Entry 5E7I (X-ray diffraction, 2.22 A resolution); this record covers chain B.

Chain B:
Name: ATP-dependent RNA helicase DDX3X
Source organism: Homo sapiens
Notes: EC 3.6.4.13; fragment: DEAD-box domains
UniProtKB: O00571 (DDX3X_HUMAN); numbering as in UniProt (aligned over 133-584)
Amino-acid sequence (452 residues; each row starts with the number of its first residue):
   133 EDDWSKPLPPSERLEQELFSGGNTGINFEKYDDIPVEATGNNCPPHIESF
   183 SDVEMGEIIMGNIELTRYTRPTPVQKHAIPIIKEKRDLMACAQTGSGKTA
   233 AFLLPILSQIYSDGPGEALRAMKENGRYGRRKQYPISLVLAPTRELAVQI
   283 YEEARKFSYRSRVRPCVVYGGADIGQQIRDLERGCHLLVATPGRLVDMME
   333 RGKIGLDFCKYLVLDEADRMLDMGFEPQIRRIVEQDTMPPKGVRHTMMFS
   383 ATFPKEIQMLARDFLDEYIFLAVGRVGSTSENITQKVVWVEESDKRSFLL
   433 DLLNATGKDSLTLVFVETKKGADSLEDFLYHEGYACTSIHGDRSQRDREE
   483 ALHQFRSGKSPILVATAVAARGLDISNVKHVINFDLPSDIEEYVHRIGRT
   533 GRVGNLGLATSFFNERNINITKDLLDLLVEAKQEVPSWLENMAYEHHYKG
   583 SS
Disordered / not traced: 133, 154-165, 257-262, 473-480, 578-584
Curated features (UniProtKB/Swiss-Prot):
  - region: P139 to G172 (Interaction with CHUK), A250 to R259 (Involved in stimulation of ATPase activity by DNA and RNA, nucleic acid binding and unwinding and HIV-1 replication)
  - motif: E180 to K208 (Q motif), D347 to D350 (DEAD box)
  - binding site (ATP): Y200 to Q207, A224 to T231
  - modified residue: S181 (Phosphoserine), S183 (Phosphoserine), S240 (Phosphoserine), S269 (Phosphoserine), S429 (Phosphoserine), T438 (Phosphothreonine), S442 (Phosphoserine), S456 (Phosphoserine), T469 (Phosphothreonine), S470 (Phosphoserine), S520 (Phosphoserine), T542 (Phosphothreonine), S543 (Phosphoserine)
  - cross-link: K215 (Glycyl lysine isopeptide (Lys-Gly) (interchain with G-Cter in SUMO2))
  - natural variant: I214 (I214T: In MRXSSB), A233 (A233V: In MRXSSB; deletion: In MRXSSB), L235 (L235P: In MRXSSB), R294 (R294T: In a breast cancer sample), V300 (V300F: In MRXSSB), R326 (R326H: In MRXSSB), R351 (R351Q: In MRXSSB), R362 (R362C: In MRXSSB), R376 (R376C: In MRXSSB), L392 (L392P: In MRXSSB), Q417 (Q417P: In MRXSSB), R475 (R475G: In MRXSSB), 9 further natural variant entries in UniProt
  - mutagenesis: K138 (K138R: Partial loss of ubiquitination by RNF39), P142 to E144 (Loss of interaction with TRAF3, reduced TRAF3 'K-63'-linked autoubiquitination), S152 (S152A: Reduces total phosphorylation by 60%. No effect on interaction with IKBKE), K162 (K162R: Partial loss of ubiquitination by RNF39), S181 (S181A: Greatly impairs phosphorylation by TBK1 and fails to synergize with TBK1 in IFNB1 induction; when associated with A-183; A-240 and A-269), S183 (S183A: Greatly impairs phosphorylation by TBK1 and fails to synergize with TBK1 in IFN-beta induction; when associated with A-181; A-240 and A-269), Y200 (Y200A: No effect on general translation; when associated with A-207; A-230; A-347 and A-348), Q207 (Q207A: Does not promote the translation of HIV-1 RNA. No effect on general translation; when associated with A-200; A-230: A-347 and A-348), K230 (K230A: No effect on general translation; when associated with A-200; A-207; A-347 and A-348; K230E: Complete loss of ATPase and RNA-unwinding activities. Loss of HIV-1 mRNA nuclear export ...), S240 (S240A: Greatly impairs phosphorylation by TBK1 and fails to synergize with TBK1 in IFN-beta induction; when associated with A-181; A-183 and A-269), S269 (S269A: Greatly impairs phosphorylation by TBK1 and fails to synergize with TBK1 in IFN-beta induction; when associated with A-181; A-183 and A-240), T275 to E277 (Increased NF-kappa-B-mediated transcriptional activity, contrary to wild-type which is inhibitory in this experimental setting), 10 further mutagenesis entries in UniProt
From the paper describing this entry:
  - disease-associated variants - R276Y, R534H: decreased catalytic activity
  - mutagenesis - R276A: unchanged growth
  - disease-associated variants - R276K: unchanged growth
  - disease-associated variants - R276Y, R534H: abolished growth
  - mutagenesis - D354A, D354W: decreased catalytic activity
  - mutagenesis - E388A, E388R, E388W: increased catalytic activity on duplex unwinding

Summary:
Curated annotation (UniProt) lists 16 ATP-binding residues and 28 mutagenesis sites. The paper reports that
R276Y, R534H and D354A, among others, reduce catalytic activity; E388A, E388R and E388W increase catalytic
activity on duplex unwinding; 9 substitutions were tested in all.
Chain B is ATP-dependent RNA helicase DDX3X (Homo sapiens); the structure, Crystal structure of the active
catalytic core of the human DEAD-box protein DDX3, was determined by X-ray diffraction, deposited together
with 5E7J and 5E7M.
